9C9D - chains A and D of the 5 polymer chains in the assembly; structure by X-ray diffraction, 2.90 A resolution.

[Chain A]
Protein: Major histocompatibility complex class I-related gene protein
From: Homo sapiens
UniProt: Q95460 (HMR1_HUMAN); residues 1-270 here correspond to UniProt positions 23-292 (UniProt number = residue number + 22)
Chain sequence (271 residues; each row starts with the number of its first residue; numbering starts at 0):
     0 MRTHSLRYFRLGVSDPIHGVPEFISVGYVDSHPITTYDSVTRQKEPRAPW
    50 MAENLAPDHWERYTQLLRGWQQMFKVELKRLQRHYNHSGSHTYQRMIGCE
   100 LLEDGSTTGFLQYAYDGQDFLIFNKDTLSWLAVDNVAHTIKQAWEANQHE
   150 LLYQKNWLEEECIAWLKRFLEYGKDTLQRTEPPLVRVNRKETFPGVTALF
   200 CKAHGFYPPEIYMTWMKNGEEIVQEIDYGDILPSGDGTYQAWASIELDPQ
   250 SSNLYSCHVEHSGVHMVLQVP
Not modelled in the structure: 221-222, 270
Disulfides: Cys-98/Cys-161, Cys-200/Cys-256
Glycans and other covalent adducts: Acetyl 6-formylpterin (30W) linked to Lys-43
Differences from the reference sequence: initiating methionine (0); conflict Ser-261 (Cys283 in Q95460)
Small-molecule neighbours: Acetyl 6-formylpterin (30W; N-(6-formyl-4-oxo-3,4-dihydropteridin-2-yl)acetamide): Tyr-7, Arg-9, Thr-34, Tyr-62, Leu-66, Trp-69, Arg-94, Ile-96, Tyr-152, Trp-156
Swiss-Prot annotation at these positions:
  - binding site (5-(2-oxoethylideneamino)-6-(D-ribitylamino)uracil): Arg-9, Ser-24, Lys-43, Arg-94, Tyr-152, Gln-153
  - binding site (5-(2-oxopropylideneamino)-6-(D-ribitylamino)uracil): Arg-9, Ser-24, Lys-43, Arg-94, Tyr-152, Gln-153
  - binding site (7-hydroxy-6-methyl-8-(1-D-ribityl)lumazine): Arg-9, Ser-24, Lys-43, Arg-94, Tyr-152, Gln-153
  - binding site (8-(9H-purin-6-yl)-2-oxa-8-azabicyclo[3.3.1]nona-3,6-diene-4,6-dicarbaldehyde): Arg-9, Lys-43, His-58, Arg-94
  - binding site (2-amino-4-oxopteridine-6-carbaldehyde): Lys-43
  - binding site (pyridoxal): Lys-43
  - glycosylation: Asn-85 (N-linked (GlcNAc...) asparagine)

[Chain D]
Protein: T Cell Receptor Alpha Variable 1-2
From: Homo sapiens
Chain sequence (204 residues; each row starts with the number of its first residue; numbering starts at 0):
     0 MGQNIDQPTEMTATEGAIVQINCTYQTSGFNGLFWYQQHAGEAPTFLSYN
    50 VLDGLEEKGRFSSFLSRSKGYSYLLLKELQMKDSASYLCAVKDSNYQLIW
   100 GAGTKLIIKPDIQNPDPAVYQLRDSKSSDKSVCLFTDFDSQTNVSQSKDS
   150 DVYITDKCVLDMRSMDFKSNSAVAWSNKSDFACANAFNNSIIPEDTFFPS
   200 PESS
Not modelled in the structure: 0, 201-203
Disulfides: Cys-22/Cys-88, Cys-132/Cys-182

[How chain A and chain D interact]
Pairs across the interface - 29 pairs, chain A then chain D:
  Arg-61(A) / Asn-94(D)  hydrogen bond (side chain-backbone)
  Arg-61(A) / Tyr-95(D)
  Arg-61(A) / Gln-96(D)
  Tyr-62(A) / Ser-93(D)  hydrogen bond (side chain-backbone)
  Tyr-62(A) / Asn-94(D)  hydrogen bond
  Leu-65(A) / Tyr-95(D)  hydrophobic
  His-148(A) / Tyr-48(D)
  His-148(A) / Glu-55(D)  salt bridge
  Leu-151(A) / Val-50(D)
  Leu-151(A) / Leu-51(D)  hydrophobic
  Leu-151(A) / Glu-55(D)
  Tyr-152(A) / Asn-30(D)
  Tyr-152(A) / Tyr-48(D)
  Tyr-152(A) / Val-50(D)
  Tyr-152(A) / Tyr-95(D)  hydrogen bond
  Lys-154(A) / Leu-51(D)
  Asn-155(A) / Phe-29(D)  hydrogen bond (side chain-backbone)
  Asn-155(A) / Val-50(D)
  Asn-155(A) / Leu-51(D)
  Asn-155(A) / Arg-66(D)  hydrogen bond
  Trp-156(A) / Asn-30(D)
  Trp-156(A) / Tyr-95(D)  hydrogen bond
  Glu-159(A) / Arg-66(D)
  Glu-160(A) / Gly-28(D)
  Glu-160(A) / Phe-29(D)  hydrogen bond (side chain-backbone)
  Glu-160(A) / Asn-30(D)
  Glu-160(A) / Ser-93(D)
  Trp-164(A) / Ser-93(D)
  Trp-164(A) / Asn-94(D)
Also at the interface, not in a pair above, chain A (14 interface residues in all): His-58, Trp-69

[Overview]
14 residues of chain A face 12 of chain D across their interface, with 8 hydrogen bonds and 1 salt bridge.
Among the polar pairs are His-148(A)/Glu-55(D), Arg-61(A)/Asn-94(D) and Tyr-62(A)/Ser-93(D). Acetyl
6-formylpterin is covalently linked to Lys-43(A).
Here chain A is Major histocompatibility complex class I-related gene protein and chain D is T Cell Receptor
Alpha Variable 1-2, both from Homo sapiens. Entry 9C9D (Protein receptor) was determined by X-ray diffraction.
